PDB entry 5DBB | X-ray diffraction, 2.25 A resolution | chains A and P of the 4 polymer chains in the assembly

Chain A:
Protein: DNA polymerase beta
Organism: Homo sapiens
Notes: EC 2.7.7.7, 4.2.99.-
UniProt: P06746 (DPOLB_HUMAN); residue numbers follow UniProt; this construct covers 1-335
Sequence (335 residues; row label = number of the first residue in the row):
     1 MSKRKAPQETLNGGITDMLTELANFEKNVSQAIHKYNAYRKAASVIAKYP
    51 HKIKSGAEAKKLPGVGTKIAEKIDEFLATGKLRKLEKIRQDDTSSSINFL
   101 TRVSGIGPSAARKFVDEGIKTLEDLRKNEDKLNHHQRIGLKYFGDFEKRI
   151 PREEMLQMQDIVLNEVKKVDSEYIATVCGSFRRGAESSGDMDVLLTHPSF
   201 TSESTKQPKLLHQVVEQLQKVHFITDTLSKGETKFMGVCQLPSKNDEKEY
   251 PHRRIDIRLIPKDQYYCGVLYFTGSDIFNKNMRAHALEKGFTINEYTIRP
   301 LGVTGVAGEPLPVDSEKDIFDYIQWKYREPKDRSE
Disordered / not traced: 1-6, 205-206
Curated features (UniProtKB/Swiss-Prot):
  - region: Arg183 to Asp192 (DNA-binding)
  - active site: Lys72 (Nucleophile)
  - binding site (K(+)): Lys60, Leu62, Val65, Thr101, Val103, Ile106
  - binding site (Na(+)): Lys60, Leu62, Val65, Thr101, Val103, Ile106
  - binding site (dATP): Arg149, Ser180, Arg183, Gly189, Asp190
  - binding site (dCTP): Arg149, Ser180, Arg183, Gly189, Asp190
  - binding site (dGTP): Arg149, Ser180, Arg183, Gly189, Asp190, Asp192
  - binding site (dTTP): Arg149, Ser180, Arg183, Gly189, Asp190
  - binding site (Mg(2+)): Asp190, Asp192, Asp256
  - modified residue: Lys72 (N6-acetyllysine), Arg83 (Omega-N-methylarginine), Arg152 (Omega-N-methylarginine)
  - cross-link (Glycyl lysine isopeptide (Lys-Gly)): Lys41 (interchain with G-Cter in ubiquitin), Lys61 (interchain with G-Cter in ubiquitin), Lys81 (interchain with G-Cter in ubiquitin)
  - natural variant: Leu22 (L22P: Found in a gastric cancer sample; uncertain significance), Tyr39 (Y39C: Found in a gastric cancer sample; uncertain significance), Gly118 (G118V: Decreased DNA-directed DNA polymerase activity), Arg137 (R137Q: Decreased function in base-excision repair), Arg149 (R149I: Decreased DNA-directed DNA polymerase activity), Asp160 (D160N: Found in a gastric cancer sample; uncertain significance), Cys239 (C239R: Found in a gastric cancer sample; uncertain significance), Lys289 (K289M: Found in a colon cancer sample; uncertain significance), Asn294 (N294D: Found in a gastric cancer sample; uncertain significance), Glu295 (E295K: Found in a gastric cancer sample; uncertain significance)
  - mutagenesis: Phe25 (F25W: No effect on 5'-dRP lyase activity. Decreased ssDNA binding), His34 (H34G: Decreased 5'-dRP lyase activity. Decreased ssDNA binding), Lys35 (K35A: Decreased 5'-dRP lyase activity. Decreased ssDNA binding. Loss of 5'-dRP lyase activity; when associated with A-68 and A-72. Decreased ssDNA binding; when associated with A-68 and A-72 ...), Tyr39 (Y39F: No effect on 5'-dRP lyase activity; Y39Q: Abolishes DNA polymerase and 5'-dRP lyase activity), Lys41 (K41R: Abolishes ubiquitination; when associated with R-61 and R-81), Lys60 (K60A: Decreased 5'-dRP lyase activity. Decreased ssDNA binding), Lys61 (K61R: Abolishes ubiquitination; when associated with R-41 and R-81), Lys68 (K68A: No effect on 5'-dRP lyase activity. Decreased ssDNA binding. Loss of 5'-dRP lyase activity; when associated with A-35 and A-72. Decreased ssDNA binding; when associated with A-35 and A-72 ...), Glu71 (E71Q: No effect on 5'-dRP lyase activity. No effect on structure shown by circular dichroism. No effect on ssDNA binding), Lys72 (K72A: Severely reduced 5'-dRP lyase activity. Does not affect ssDNA binding. Loss of 5'-dRP lyase activity; when associated with A-35 and A-68. Decreased ssDNA binding ...), Glu75 (E75A: Slightly decreased 5'-dRP lyase activity. Decreased ssDNA binding. No effect on structure shown by circular dichroism), Lys81 (K81R: Abolishes ubiquitination; when associated with R-41 and R-61), 5 further mutagenesis entries in UniProt
Bound ions: Na+ site 1: Lys60, Leu62, Val65 (shared with 1 residue of chain D); Na+ site 2: Thr101, Val103, Ile106 (shared with DG9(P) of chain P)

Chain P:
Molecule: 10-nt DNA strand
Sequence (10 nucleotides; numbered 1 to 10; the number before each row is that of its first residue):
     1 GCTGATGCGA
Bound ions: Na+: DG9 (shared with Thr101(A), Val103(A), Ile106(A) of chain A)

Interface between chain A and chain P:
Contacting residue pairs - 14 pairs, chain A then chain P:
  Val103(A) with DG9(P), phosphate contact
  Ser104(A) with DG9(P), phosphate contact
  Gly105(A) with DC8(P), sugar contact; DG9(P), hydrogen bond to the phosphate
  Ile106(A) with DG9(P), phosphate contact
  Gly107(A) with DC8(P), hydrogen bond to the phosphate; DG9(P), phosphate contact
  Pro108(A) with DC8(P), phosphate contact
  Ser109(A) with DG7(P), phosphate contact; DC8(P), hydrogen bond to the phosphate
  Ala110(A) with DC8(P), hydrogen bond to the phosphate
  Met236(A) with DG9(P), phosphate contact
  Arg254(A) with DA10(P), salt bridge to the phosphate
  Asp256(A) with DA10(P), sugar contact
Also at the interface, not in a pair above, chain A (13 interface residues in all): His135, Asp190

In short:
Chain A and chain P form an interface of 13 and 4 residues respectively; the contacts include 4 hydrogen bonds
and 1 salt bridge. Polar pairs include Gly105(A)-DG9(P), Gly107(A)-DC8(P) and Ser109(A)-DC8(P).
Chain A is DNA polymerase beta (Homo sapiens) and chain P is a 10-nt DNA strand; the structure, Structure of
human DNA polymerase beta Host-Guest complex with the dG base paired with a dA, was determined by X-ray
diffraction (same publication as 5DB6, 5DB7, 5DB8, 5DB9, 5DBA and 5DBC).
